Entry 7XAT (electron microscopy, 2.85 A resolution); this record covers chains B and E of the 6 polymer chains in the assembly.

# Chain B
Protein: Guanine nucleotide-binding protein G(i) subunit alpha-1
From: Homo sapiens
UniProt: P63096 (GNAI1_HUMAN); residues 1-354 here = UniProt positions 1-354
Chain sequence (354 residues; numbered 1 to 354; the number before each row is that of its first residue):
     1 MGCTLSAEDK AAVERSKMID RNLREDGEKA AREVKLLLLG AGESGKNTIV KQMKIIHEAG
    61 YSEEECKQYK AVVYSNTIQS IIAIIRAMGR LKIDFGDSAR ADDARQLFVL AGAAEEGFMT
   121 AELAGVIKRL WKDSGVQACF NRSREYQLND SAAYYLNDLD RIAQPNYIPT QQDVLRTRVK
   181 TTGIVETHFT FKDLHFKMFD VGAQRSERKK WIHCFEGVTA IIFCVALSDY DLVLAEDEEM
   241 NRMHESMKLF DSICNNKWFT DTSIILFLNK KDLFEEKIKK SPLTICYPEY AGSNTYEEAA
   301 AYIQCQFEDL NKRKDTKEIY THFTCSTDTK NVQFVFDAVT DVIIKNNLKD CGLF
Disordered / not traced: 1-5, 55-181
Construct notes: conflict Asn47 (Ser in P63096), Ala203 (Gly in P63096), Ser326 (Ala in P63096)
UniProt features mapped onto this chain:
  - region: Lys35 to Lys46, Thr48 (G1 motif), Asp173 to Thr181 (G2 motif), Phe196 to Gly202, Gln204, Arg205 (G3 motif), Ile265 to Asp272 (G4 motif), Thr324, Cys325, Thr327 to Thr329 (G5 motif)
  - binding site (GTP): Glu43 to Lys46, Thr48, Ser151, Leu175 to Thr181, Asp200 to Gly202, Gln204, Asn269 to Asp272
  - binding site (Mg(2+)): Thr181
  - modified residue: Arg178 (ADP-ribosylarginine), Gln204 (Deamidated glutamine), Cys351 (ADP-ribosylcysteine)
  - lipidation: Gly2 (N-myristoyl glycine), Cys3 (S-palmitoyl cysteine)
  - natural variant: Gly40 (G40C: In NEDHISB; G40R: In NEDHISB), Gly45 (G45D: In NEDHISB), Thr48 (T48I: In NEDHISB; T48K: In NEDHISB), Gln52 (Q52P: In NEDHISB), Ser75 (deletion: In NEDHISB; uncertain significance), Gln172 (deletion: In NEDHISB), Asp173 (D173V: In NEDHISB), Glu186 to Phe189 (deletion: In NEDHISB; uncertain significance), Cys224 (C224Y: In NEDHISB), Lys270 (K270N: In NEDHISB; K270R: In NEDHISB), Asp272 (D272G: In NEDHISB), Val332 (V332E: In NEDHISB; uncertain significance)
  - mutagenesis: Gly42 (G42R: Abolishes switch to an activated conformation and dissociation from beta and gamma subunits upon GTP binding. Abolishes interaction with RGS family members), Glu116 (E116L: Enhances interaction (inactive GDP-bound) with RGS14), Gln147 (Q147L: Enhances interaction (inactive GDP-bound) with RGS14), Glu245 (E245L: Enhances interaction (inactive GDP-bound) with RGS14)

# Chain E
Protein: ScFv16
Notes: antibody fragment or engineered binder
Chain sequence (304 residues; numbered -36 to 266 plus 15 insertion-coded residues; 14 numbers in that range are skipped by the numbering (no residue carries them; nothing is unmodelled there); the number before each row is that of its first residue; a row labelled like 121A-121O holds insertion residues (121A, then the next letters in order); numbers below 1 keep their minus sign (Met-36 is residue -36)):
   -36 MLLVNQSHQG FNKEHTSKMV SAIVLYVLLA AAAHSAFDVQ LVESGGGLVQ PGGSRKLSCS
    24 ASGFAFSSFG MHWVRQAPEK GLEWVAYISS GSGTIYYADT VKGRFTISRD DPKNTLFLQM
    84 TSLRSEDTAM YYCVRSIYYY GSSPFDFWGQ GTTLTVSS
121A-121O GGGGSGGGGSGGGGS
   136 SDIVMTQATS SVPVTPGESV SISCRSSKSL LHSNGNTYLY WFLQRPGQSP QLLIYRMSNL
   196 ASGVPDRFSG SGSGTAFTLT ISRLEAEDVG VYYCMQHLEY PLTFGAGTKL ELVDENLYFQ
   256 GASHHHHHHH H
Disordered / not traced: -36 to 0, 121A-121O, 248-266
Disulfide bonds: Cys22-Cys96, Cys159-Cys229

# Interface between chain B and chain E
Residue-residue contacts (17; chain B residue first):
  Ser6(B) with His167(E); Asn169(E); Tyr173(E), hydrogen bond
  Ala7(B) with His232(E); Leu233(E); Tyr235(E), hydrophobic
  Glu8(B) with Tyr173(E)
  Asp9(B) with Asn169(E), hydrogen bond
  Ala11(B) with Tyr101(E), hydrophobic
  Ala12(B) with Tyr101(E)
  Glu14(B) with Ser52(E); Ser53(E)
  Arg15(B) with Ile100(E); Tyr101(E); Tyr102(E)
  Met18(B) with Ser53(E); Gly54(E)
Other interface residues (no listed pair), chain E (16 interface residues in all): Ser31, Tyr50, Thr57, Glu234

# Summary
The interface between chain B and chain E involves 9 residues on one side and 16 on the other; the contacts
include 2 hydrogen bonds. Polar pairs include Ser6(B)-Tyr173(E) and Asp9(B)-Asn169(E).
Chain B is Guanine nucleotide-binding protein G(i) subunit alpha-1 (Homo sapiens) and chain E is ScFv16; the
structure, Structure of somatostatin receptor 2 bound with SST14, was determined by electron microscopy (same
publication as 7XAU and 7XAV).
